Entry 6FB5 (X-ray diffraction, 2.20 A resolution); this record covers chains A and D of the 4 polymer chains in the assembly.

[Chain A]
Name: I-CreI monomer A
Organism: Chlamydomonas reinhardtii
Chain sequence (153 residues; numbered 2 to 154; the number before each row is that of its first residue):
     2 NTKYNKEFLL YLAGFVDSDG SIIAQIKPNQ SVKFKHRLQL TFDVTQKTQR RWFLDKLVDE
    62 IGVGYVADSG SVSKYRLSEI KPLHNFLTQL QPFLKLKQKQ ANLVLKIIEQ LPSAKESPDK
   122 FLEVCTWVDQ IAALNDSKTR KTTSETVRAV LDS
Ion coordination: Mg2+ site 1: Ser19 (shared with 1 residue of chain B; DA515(D) of chain D; 1 residue of chain F); Mg2+ site 2: Asp20 (shared with 1 residue of chain B; DC514(D) of chain D; 1 residue of chain F); Mg2+ site 3: Ala134, Asn136
Small-molecule neighbours: s-1,2-propanediol (PGO): Asp18, Ser19, Gly21, Leu97, Lys98, Gln101, Leu135, Asn136, Asp137

[Chain D]
Molecule: 24-nt DNA strand
Sequence (24 nucleotides; numbered 501 to 524; the number before each row is that of its first residue):
   501 TCAGACTTGT CCACAGGAGT CAGA
Ion coordination: Mg2+ site 1: DC514 (shared with Asp20(A) of chain A; 1 residue of chain B; 1 residue of chain F); Mg2+ site 2: DA515 (shared with Ser19(A) of chain A; 1 residue of chain B; 1 residue of chain F)

[Chain A / chain D interface]
Contacting residue pairs - 39 pairs, chain A then chain D:
  Ser19(A) - DA515(D)  phosphate contact
  Asp20(A) - DC514(D)  phosphate contact
  Asp20(A) - DA515(D)  phosphate contact
  Gly21(A) - DA515(D)  sugar contact
  Gly21(A) - DG516(D)  phosphate contact
  Ser22(A) - DA515(D)  sugar contact
  Ser22(A) - DG516(D)  hydrogen bond to the phosphate
  Ile24(A) - DG516(D)  base contact
  Ile24(A) - DG517(D)  phosphate contact
  Gln26(A) - DG517(D)  sugar contact
  Gln26(A) - DA518(D)  hydrogen bond to the base
  Lys28(A) - DG519(D)  hydrogen bond to the base
  Thr46(A) - DC514(D)  sugar contact
  Thr46(A) - DA515(D)  base contact
  Gln47(A) - DC514(D)  hydrogen bond to the phosphate
  Lys48(A) - DA513(D)  salt bridge to the phosphate
  Lys48(A) - DC514(D)  hydrogen bond to the phosphate
  Arg51(A) - DC514(D)  salt bridge to the phosphate
  Val73(A) - DC514(D)  base contact
  Lys75(A) - DA515(D)  hydrogen bond to the base
  Lys75(A) - DG516(D)  hydrogen bond to the base
  Arg77(A) - DG516(D)  base contact
  Arg77(A) - DG517(D)  hydrogen bond to the base
  Arg77(A) - DA518(D)  base contact
  Lys98(A) - DG516(D)  salt bridge to the phosphate
  Ala133(A) - DG517(D)  phosphate contact
  Asn136(A) - DG516(D)  phosphate contact
  Asn136(A) - DG517(D)  hydrogen bond to the phosphate
  Asp137(A) - DG516(D)  hydrogen bond to the phosphate
  Ser138(A) - DG516(D)  phosphate contact
  Ser138(A) - DG517(D)  hydrogen bond to the phosphate
  Thr140(A) - DG516(D)  base contact
  Thr140(A) - DG517(D)  sugar contact
  Thr140(A) - DA518(D)  sugar contact
  Arg141(A) - DG517(D)  phosphate contact
  Arg141(A) - DA518(D)  phosphate contact
  Lys142(A) - DA518(D)  hydrogen bond to the phosphate
  Lys142(A) - DG519(D)  salt bridge to the phosphate
  Thr143(A) - DA518(D)  hydrogen bond to the phosphate
Also at the interface, not in a pair above, chain A (28 interface residues in all): Ile23, Ala25, Arg38, Gln40, Asp44
Also at the interface, not in a pair above, chain D (9 interface residues in all): DT520, DC521

[Summary]
28 residues of chain A and 9 residues of chain D are in contact, with 13 hydrogen bonds and 4 salt bridges.
Among the polar pairs are Gln26(A)-DA518(D), Lys28(A)-DG519(D) and Lys75(A)-DA515(D). Ligands of chain A:
s-1,2-propanediol. Ser19(A) and DA515(D) form the Mg2+ site 2.
Chain A is I-CreI monomer A (Chlamydomonas reinhardtii) and chain D is a 24-nt DNA strand; the structure,
Crystal Structure of a Tailored I-CreI Homing Endonuclease Protein (3115 variant) in complex with an altered
..., was determined by X-ray diffraction, deposited together with 6FB0, 6FB1, 6FB2, 6FB6, 6FB7, 6FB8 and 6FB9.
